1WQ8 - chain A; structure by X-ray diffraction, 1.90 A resolution.

Chain A:
Name: Vascular endothelial growth factor toxin
Organism: Vipera aspis aspis
UniProt: P83942 (TXVE_VIPAP); residue numbers follow UniProt; this construct covers 2-110
Amino-acid sequence (110 residues; numbered 1 to 110; the number before each row is that of its first residue):
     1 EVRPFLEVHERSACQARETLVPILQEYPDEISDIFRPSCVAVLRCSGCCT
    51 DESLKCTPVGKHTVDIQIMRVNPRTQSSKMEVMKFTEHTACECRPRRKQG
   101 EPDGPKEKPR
Unresolved in the structure: 101-110
Modified residues: Glu-1 (pyroglutamic acid; PCA)
Cystine bridges: Cys-14/Cys-56, Cys-39/Cys-48, Cys-45/Cys-91, Cys-49/Cys-93

Overview:
Chain A is Vascular endothelial growth factor toxin (Vipera aspis aspis); the structure, Crystal structure of
Vammin, a VEGF-F from a snake venom, was determined by X-ray diffraction, deposited together with 1WQ9.
